4EO7 - chain A; structure by X-ray diffraction, 1.45 A resolution.

# Chain A
Protein: Myeloid differentiation primary response protein MyD88
Source organism: Homo sapiens
Notes: fragment: TIR domain
UniProt: Q99836 (MYD88_HUMAN); numbering as in UniProt (aligned over 157-296)
Amino-acid sequence (144 residues; numbered 153 to 296; the number before each row is that of its first residue):
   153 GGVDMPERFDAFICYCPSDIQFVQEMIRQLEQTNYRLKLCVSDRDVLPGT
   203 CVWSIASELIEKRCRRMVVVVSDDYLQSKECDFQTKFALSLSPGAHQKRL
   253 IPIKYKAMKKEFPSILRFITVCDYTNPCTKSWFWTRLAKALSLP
Sequence notes: expression tag (153-156)
Modified positions: Cys280 (s-hydroxycysteine; CSO)
UniProt features mapped onto this chain:
  - modified residue: Ser244 (Phosphoserine)
  - natural variant: Met178 (M178I: Found in hematological malignancies; uncertain significance), Arg196 (R196C: In IMD68), Val204 (V204F: Found in hematological malignancies; uncertain significance), Trp205 (W205R: Found in hematological malignancies; uncertain significance), Ser206 (S206C: Found in hematological malignancies; uncertain significance), Ile207 (I207T: Found in hematological malignancies; uncertain significance), Ser209 (S209R: Found in hematological malignancies; uncertain significance), Met219 (M219T: Found in hematological malignancies; uncertain significance), Ser230 (S230N: Found in hematological malignancies; uncertain significance), Leu252 (L252P: In WM1; uncertain significance), Thr281 (T281P: Found in hematological malignancies; uncertain significance)
  - mutagenesis: Ile179 (I179N: In Pococurante (Poc); abolished MYD88-dependent sensing of most Toll-like receptor (TLR) ligands), Arg196 (R196A: Reduced interaction with TIRAP, and strongly reduced activity. Strongly reduced interaction with TIRAP; when associated with A-288), Asp197 (D197A: Slightly reduced activity), Cys203 (C203S: Abolished interaction with E.coli TcpC without affecting ability to promote Toll-like receptor (TLR)-mediated cytokine production; when associated with S-280), Arg217 (R217A: Strongly reduced activity), Cys280 (C280S: Abolished interaction with E.coli TcpC without affecting ability to promote Toll-like receptor (TLR)-mediated cytokine production; when associated with S-203), Lys282 (K282A: Slightly reduced activity), Arg288 (R288A: Slightly reduced activity, and reduced interaction with TIRAP. Strongly reduced interaction with TIRAP; when associated with A-196)
What the authors report for this chain:
  - self-association interface (contacts with another copy of this molecule); pairs are residue here / residue on that copy: Phe174-Leu241 (hydrophobic contact), Tyr257-Leu241 (hydrophobic contact), Tyr276-Leu241 (hydrophobic contact), Leu241, Tyr257
  - contacts within the chain: Ile179-Leu199 (hydrophobic contact), Ile179-Thr202 (hydrophobic contact)
  - mutagenesis - I179N: decreased stability (from molecular simulation)
  - mutagenesis - C203S/C280S, C203S, C280S: unchanged signaling
  - mutagenesis - C203S: unchanged binding to TcpC
  - mutagenesis - C280S: abolished binding to TcpC TIR domain
  - disease-associated variants - R196C: decreased signaling (citing earlier work)

# Summary
From UniProt: 8 mutagenesis sites. From the paper: I179N reduces stability; a self-association interface
involving Phe174, Leu241 and Tyr257 among others; 5 substitutions were tested in all.
Chain A is Myeloid differentiation primary response protein MyD88 (Homo sapiens); the structure, Crystal
structure of the TIR domain of human myeloid differentiation primary response protein 88, was determined by
X-ray diffraction (same publication as 4DOM).
